Entry 7BGB (electron microscopy, 3.40 A resolution); this record covers chains G and B of the 10 polymer chains in the assembly.

[Chain G]
Molecule: H/ACA ribonucleoprotein complex subunit DKC1
Organism: Homo sapiens
Notes: EC 5.4.99.-
UniProtKB: O60832 (DKC1_HUMAN); numbering as in UniProt (aligned over 1-514)
Chain sequence (514 residues; each row starts with the number of its first residue):
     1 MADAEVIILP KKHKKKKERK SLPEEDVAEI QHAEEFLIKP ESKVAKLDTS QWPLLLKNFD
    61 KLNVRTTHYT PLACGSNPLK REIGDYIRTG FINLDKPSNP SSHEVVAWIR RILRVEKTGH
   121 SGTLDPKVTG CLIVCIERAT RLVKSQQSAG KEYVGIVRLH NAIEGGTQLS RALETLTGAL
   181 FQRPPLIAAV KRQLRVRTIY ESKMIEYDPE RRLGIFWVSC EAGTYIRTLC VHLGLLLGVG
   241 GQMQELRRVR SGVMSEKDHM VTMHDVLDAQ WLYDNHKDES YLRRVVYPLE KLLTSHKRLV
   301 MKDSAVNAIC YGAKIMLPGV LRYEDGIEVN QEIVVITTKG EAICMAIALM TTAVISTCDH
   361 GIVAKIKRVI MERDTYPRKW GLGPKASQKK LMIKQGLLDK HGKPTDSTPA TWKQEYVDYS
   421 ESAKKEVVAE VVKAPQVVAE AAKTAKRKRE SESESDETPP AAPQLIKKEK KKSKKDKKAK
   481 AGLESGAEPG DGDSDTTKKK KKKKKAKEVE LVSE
Not modelled in the structure: 1-47, 186-191, 393-514
Curated features (UniProtKB/Swiss-Prot):
  - region: Ala-2 to Ser-21 (Nucleolar localization)
  - active site: Asp-125 (Nucleophile)
  - modified residue: Ala-2 (N-acetylalanine), Ser-21 (Phosphoserine), Ser-387 (Phosphoserine), Ser-451 (Phosphoserine), Ser-453 (Phosphoserine), Ser-455 (Phosphoserine), Thr-458 (Phosphothreonine), Ser-485 (Phosphoserine), Ser-494 (Phosphoserine), Ser-513 (Phosphoserine)
  - cross-link (Glycyl lysine isopeptide (Lys-Gly)): Lys-20 (interchain with G-Cter in SUMO2), Lys-39 (interchain with G-Cter in SUMO2), Lys-43 (interchain with G-Cter in SUMO2), Lys-191 (interchain with G-Cter in SUMO2), Lys-394 (interchain with G-Cter in SUMO2), Lys-413 (interchain with G-Cter in SUMO1), Lys-424 (interchain with G-Cter in SUMO2), Lys-433 (interchain with G-Cter in SUMO2), Lys-467 (interchain with G-Cter in SUMO2)
  - natural variant: Ala-2 (A2V: In DKCX), Phe-36 (F36V: In DKCX), Leu-37 (deletion: In DKCX), Ile-38 (I38T: In HHS), Lys-39 (K39E: In DKCX), Pro-40 (P40R: In DKCX), Glu-41 (E41K: In DKCX), Thr-49 (T49M: In HHS), Leu-54 (L54V: In DKCX), Leu-56 (L56S: In DKCX), Arg-65 (R65T: In DKCX), Thr-66 (T66A: In DKCX), 10 further natural variant entries in UniProt
  - mutagenesis: Ala-353 (A353R: Increases interaction with SHQ1)
What the authors report for this chain:
  - self-association interface (contacts with another copy of this molecule): Thr-352 to Thr-357

[Chain B]
Molecule: 451-nt RNA strand
Organism: Homo sapiens
Sequence (451 nucleotides; each row starts with the number of its first residue):
     1 GGGUUGCGGA GGGUGGGCCU GGGAGGGGUG GUGGCCAUUU UUUGUCUAAC CCUAACUGAG
    61 AAGGGCGUAG GCGCCGUGCU UUUGCUCCCC GCGCGCUGUU UUUCUCGCUG ACUUUCAGCG
   121 GGCGGAAAAG CCUCGGCCUG CCGCCUUCCA CCGUUCAUUC UAGAGCAAAC AAAAAAUGUC
   181 AGCUGCUGGC CCGUUCGCCC CUCCCGGGGA CCUGCGGCGG GUCGCCUGCC CAGCCCCCGA
   241 ACCCCGCCUG GAGGCCGCGG UCGGCCCGGG GCUUCUCCGG AGGCACCCAC UGCCACCGCG
   301 AAGAGUUGGG CUCUGUCAGC CGCGGGUCUC UCGGGGGCGA GGGCGAGGUU CAGGCCUUUC
   361 AGGCCGCAGG AAGAGGAACG GAGCGAGUCC CCGCGCGCGG CGCGAUUCCC UGAGCUGUGG
   421 GACGUGCACC CAGGACUCGG CUCACACAUG C
Not modelled in the structure: 1-210, 219-361, 393-396, 450-451
What the authors report for this chain:
  - contacts within the chain: A377/C447 (pi stacking)
  - mutagenesis - G414C: abolished binding to Telomerase Cajal body protein 1 (citing earlier work)
  - mutagenesis - U418C: decreased expression (citing earlier work)

[Chain G / chain B interface]
Pairs across the interface - 53 pairs, chain G then chain B:
  Asn-99(G) with G400(B), hydrogen bond to the phosphate; C401(B), phosphate contact
  His-103(G) with C429(B), sugar contact
  Glu-104(G) with A428(B), base contact; C429(B), sugar contact
  Arg-111(G) with A428(B), hydrogen bond to the sugar
  Thr-118(G) with A432(B), sugar contact
  Thr-140(G) with A432(B), sugar contact; G433(B), phosphate contact
  Arg-141(G) with G383(B), phosphate contact; C384(B), salt bridge to the phosphate
  Val-143(G) with G433(B), sugar contact
  Lys-144(G) with G433(B), sugar contact; G434(B), sugar contact
  Arg-192(G) with C392(B), salt bridge to the phosphate
  Arg-195(G) with C392(B), salt bridge to the phosphate
  Lys-302(G) with A448(B), phosphate contact
  Ser-304(G) with U449(B), phosphate contact
  Ala-305(G) with A448(B), base contact
  Ala-308(G) with A448(B), base contact
  Tyr-311(G) with G381(B), base contact; C443(B), sugar contact
  Gly-312(G) with G381(B), hydrogen bond to the sugar
  Ala-313(G) with A378(B), base contact; A446(B), base contact; A448(B), base contact
  Lys-314(G) with A378(B), hydrogen bond to the base; G380(B), phosphate contact; G381(B), salt bridge to the phosphate
  Met-316(G) with A378(B), base contact; C447(B), base contact; A448(B), base contact
  Pro-318(G) with C447(B), phosphate contact
  Gly-319(G) with A448(B), sugar contact
  His-360(G) with A377(B), stacking on the base; C447(B), base contact
  Gly-361(G) with C447(B), hydrogen bond to the base
  Ile-366(G) with A382(B), sugar contact
  Arg-368(G) with G383(B), phosphate contact; G434(B), salt bridge to the phosphate
  Val-369(G) with A382(B), phosphate contact; G383(B), phosphate contact
  Arg-373(G) with G383(B), sugar contact; C443(B), hydrogen bond to the sugar
  Arg-378(G) with A444(B), salt bridge to the phosphate
  Trp-380(G) with C445(B), hydrogen bond to the phosphate; A446(B), sugar contact; C447(B), phosphate contact
  Gly-381(G) with C447(B), hydrogen bond to the phosphate
  Leu-382(G) with U449(B), hydrogen bond to the base
  Lys-385(G) with A448(B), phosphate contact
  Ala-386(G) with C447(B), phosphate contact
  Lys-389(G) with A378(B), salt bridge to the phosphate
Interface residues without a listed pair, chain G (46 interface residues in all): Ala-107, Trp-108, Arg-110, Lys-117, Gly-119, His-120, Gln-147, Met-301, Asp-359, Gly-383, Pro-384
Interface residues without a listed pair, chain B (25 interface residues in all): C379, C430, C431

[Overview]
46 residues of chain G and 25 residues of chain B are in contact; the contacts include 9 hydrogen bonds, 7
salt bridges and 1 aromatic stacking contact. Polar pairs include Lys-314(G)/A378(B), Gly-361(G)/C447(B) and
Leu-382(G)/U449(B). From the paper: G414C of chain B abolishes binding to Telomerase Cajal body protein 1; a
self-association interface involving Thr-352(G).
Chain G is H/ACA ribonucleoprotein complex subunit DKC1 and chain B is a 451-nt RNA strand, both from Homo
sapiens; the structure, The H/ACA RNP lobe of human telomerase, was determined by electron microscopy (same
publication as 7BG9).
